Entry 8HUB (X-ray diffraction, 3.25 A resolution); this record covers chains C and D of the 4 polymer chains in the assembly.

# Chain C (and D)
Molecule: AMP deaminase 2
From: Homo sapiens
Notes: EC 3.5.4.6; chain D of this document is another copy of the same molecule, construct and numbering; everything in this record applies to it too
UniProtKB: Q01433 (AMPD2_HUMAN); residue numbers follow UniProt; this construct covers 211-879
Sequence (678 residues; each row starts with the number of its first residue):
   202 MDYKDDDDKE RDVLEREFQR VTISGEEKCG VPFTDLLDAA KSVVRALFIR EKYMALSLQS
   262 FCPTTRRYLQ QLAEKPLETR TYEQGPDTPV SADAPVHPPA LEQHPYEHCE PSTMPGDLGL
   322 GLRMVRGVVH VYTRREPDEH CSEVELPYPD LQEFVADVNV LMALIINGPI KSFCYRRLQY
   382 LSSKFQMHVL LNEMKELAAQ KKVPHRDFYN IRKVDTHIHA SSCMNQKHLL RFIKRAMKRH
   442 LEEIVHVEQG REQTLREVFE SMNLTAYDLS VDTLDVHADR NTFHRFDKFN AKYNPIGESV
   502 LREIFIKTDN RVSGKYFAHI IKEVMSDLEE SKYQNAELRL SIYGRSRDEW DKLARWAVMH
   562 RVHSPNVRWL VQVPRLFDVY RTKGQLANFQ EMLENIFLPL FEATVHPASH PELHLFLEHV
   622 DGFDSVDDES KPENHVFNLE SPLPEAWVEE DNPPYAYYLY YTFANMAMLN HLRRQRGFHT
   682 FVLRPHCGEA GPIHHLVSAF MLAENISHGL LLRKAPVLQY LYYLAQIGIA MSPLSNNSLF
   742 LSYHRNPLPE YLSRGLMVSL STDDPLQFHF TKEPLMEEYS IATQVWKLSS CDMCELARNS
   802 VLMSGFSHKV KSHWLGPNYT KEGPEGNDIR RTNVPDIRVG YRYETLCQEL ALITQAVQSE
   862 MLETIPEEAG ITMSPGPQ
Unresolved in the structure: 202-217, 283-302, 444-495, 862-879 (chain D: 202-217, 283-303, 437-497, 862-879)
Sequence notes: initiating methionine (202); expression tag (203-210)
Ion coordination: Zn2+: His418, His420, His687, Asp764
Ligand contacts: N4X (3,3-dimethyl-4-(phenylmethyl)-2H-quinoxaline-1-carboxamide): Met425, Leu430, Phe433, Leu502, Ile505, Phe506, Asn511, Ser514, Gly515, Tyr517, Phe518, Leu541, Ser542, Tyr544, Leu554, Trp557
Swiss-Prot annotation at these positions:
  - natural variant: His620 (R620H: In PCH9; this construct carries the variant)

# Interface between chain C and chain D
Pairs across the interface (35; chain C residue first):
  Asp408(C) - Lys428(D)  salt bridge
  Phe409(C) - Phe771(D)  hydrophobic
  Tyr410(C) - His770(D)
  Tyr410(C) - Phe771(D)
  Leu735(C) - Gln785(D)
  Asn738(C) - Gln785(D)  hydrogen bond (side chain-backbone)
  Asn738(C) - Lys788(D)  hydrogen bond (backbone-side chain)
  Phe769(C) - Gln785(D)  hydrogen bond (backbone-side chain)
  His770(C) - Tyr410(D)
  Phe771(C) - Tyr410(D)
  Phe771(C) - Met777(D)
  Phe771(C) - Ser781(D)
  Phe771(C) - Thr784(D)
  Phe771(C) - Met794(D)  hydrophobic
  Thr772(C) - Thr772(D)
  Thr772(C) - Glu774(D)
  Thr772(C) - Glu778(D)
  Lys773(C) - Glu774(D)  salt bridge
  Glu774(C) - Thr772(D)
  Glu774(C) - Lys773(D)  hydrogen bond (side chain-backbone)
  Met777(C) - Phe771(D)
  Glu778(C) - Thr772(D)
  Glu778(C) - Ser781(D)  hydrogen bond
  Ser781(C) - Phe771(D)
  Ser781(C) - Glu778(D)  hydrogen bond
  Ile782(C) - Ile782(D)  hydrophobic
  Thr784(C) - Phe771(D)
  Gln785(C) - Leu735(D)
  Gln785(C) - Asn738(D)  hydrogen bond (backbone-side chain)
  Gln785(C) - Phe769(D)  hydrogen bond (side chain-backbone)
  Gln785(C) - Phe771(D)
  Val786(C) - Val786(D)  hydrophobic
  Lys788(C) - Asn738(D)  hydrogen bond (side chain-backbone)
  Lys788(C) - Ser743(D)
  Met794(C) - Phe771(D)  hydrophobic
Interface residues without a listed pair, chain C (23 interface residues in all): Pro405, Ser743, Tyr780
Interface residues without a listed pair, chain D (21 interface residues in all): Phe409

# Overview
The interface between chain C and chain D involves 23 residues on one side and 21 on the other; the contacts
include 9 hydrogen bonds and 2 salt bridges. Among the polar pairs are Asp408(C)-Lys428(D),
Lys773(C)-Glu774(D) and Asn738(C)-Gln785(D). Ligands of chain C: compound N4X.
Both chains are AMP deaminase 2 (Homo sapiens). Entry 8HUB (AMP deaminase 2 in complex with an inhibitor) was
determined by X-ray diffraction (same publication as 8HU6).
